PDB entry 7YAX | X-ray diffraction, 2.01 A resolution | chains C and D of the 4 polymer chains in the assembly

Chain C (and D):
Name: Hydroxynitrile lyase
Source organism: Oxidus gracilis
Notes: chain D of this document is another copy of the same molecule, construct and numbering; everything in this record applies to it too
UniProt: A0A2Z5XCT7 (A0A2Z5XCT7_9MYRI); residue numbers follow UniProt; this construct covers 1-184
Amino-acid sequence (184 residues; each row starts with the number of its first residue):
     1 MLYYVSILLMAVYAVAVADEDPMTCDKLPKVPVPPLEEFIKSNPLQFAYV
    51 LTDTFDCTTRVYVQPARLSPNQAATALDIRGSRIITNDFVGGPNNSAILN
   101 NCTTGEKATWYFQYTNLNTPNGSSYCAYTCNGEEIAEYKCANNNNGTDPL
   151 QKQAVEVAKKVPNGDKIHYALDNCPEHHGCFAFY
Not modelled in the structure: 1-21 (chain D: 1-22)
Disulfides: Cys25-Cys130, Cys57-Cys174, Cys126-Cys140

Chain C / chain D interface:
Contacting residue pairs (89; chain C residue first):
  Ile40(C) - Gln64(D)  hydrogen bond (backbone-side chain)
  Lys41(C) - Gln64(D)  hydrogen bond (backbone-side chain)
  Asn43(C) - Gln64(D)  hydrogen bond (backbone-side chain)
  Pro44(C) - Val63(D)
  Pro44(C) - Gln64(D)
  Pro44(C) - Pro65(D)
  Pro44(C) - Ala66(D)
  Val61(C) - Val63(D)  hydrophobic
  Val63(C) - Asn43(D)
  Val63(C) - Pro44(D)
  Gln64(C) - Ile40(D)  hydrogen bond (side chain-backbone)
  Gln64(C) - Lys41(D)  hydrogen bond (side chain-backbone)
  Gln64(C) - Ser42(D)
  Gln64(C) - Asn43(D)  hydrogen bond (side chain-backbone)
  Gln64(C) - Pro44(D)
  Pro65(C) - Pro44(D)
  Ala66(C) - Pro44(D)
  Ala66(C) - Phe181(D)  hydrophobic
  Arg67(C) - Thr119(D)
  Arg67(C) - Pro120(D)  hydrogen bond (side chain-backbone)
  Arg67(C) - Asn121(D)
  Arg67(C) - Gly122(D)
  Arg67(C) - Asn143(D)
  Leu68(C) - Asn143(D)
  Leu68(C) - Asn144(D)
  Leu68(C) - Asn145(D)
  Leu68(C) - Phe181(D)
  Ser69(C) - Phe181(D)
  Pro70(C) - Phe181(D)
  Thr75(C) - Phe183(D)
  Leu77(C) - Phe183(D)  hydrophobic
  Ile79(C) - Leu77(D)  hydrophobic
  Ile79(C) - Ile84(D)  hydrophobic
  Gly81(C) - Ile84(D)
  Ser82(C) - Ser82(D)
  Ser82(C) - Arg83(D)
  Ser82(C) - Ile84(D)  hydrogen bond (backbone-backbone)
  Arg83(C) - Ser82(D)
  Arg83(C) - Ile84(D)
  Ile84(C) - Ile79(D)  hydrophobic
  Ile84(C) - Gly81(D)
  Ile84(C) - Ser82(D)  hydrogen bond (backbone-backbone)
  Ile84(C) - Arg83(D)
  Ile84(C) - Ile84(D)  hydrophobic
  Thr86(C) - Phe183(D)
  Asp88(C) - Gly179(D)
  Asp88(C) - Cys180(D)
  Asp88(C) - Phe181(D)
  Asn100(C) - His178(D)  hydrogen bond (side chain-backbone)
  Asn100(C) - Gly179(D)
  Asn100(C) - Cys180(D)  hydrogen bond
  Asn101(C) - His178(D)
  Cys102(C) - His178(D)
  Cys102(C) - Cys180(D)  disulfide
  Cys102(C) - Phe183(D)  hydrophobic
  Cys102(C) - Tyr184(D)
  Thr103(C) - Ser82(D)
  Thr103(C) - His178(D)  hydrogen bond (backbone-side chain)
  Thr103(C) - Tyr184(D)
  Thr104(C) - His178(D)
  Gly105(C) - His178(D)
  Thr119(C) - Arg67(D)
  Pro120(C) - Arg67(D)  hydrogen bond (backbone-side chain)
  Asn121(C) - Arg67(D)
  Gly122(C) - Arg67(D)
  Asn143(C) - Arg67(D)
  Asn143(C) - Leu68(D)
  Asn144(C) - Leu68(D)
  Asn145(C) - Leu68(D)
  His178(C) - Asn100(D)  hydrogen bond (backbone-side chain)
  His178(C) - Asn101(D)
  His178(C) - Cys102(D)
  His178(C) - Thr103(D)  hydrogen bond (side chain-backbone)
  His178(C) - Gly105(D)
  Gly179(C) - Asp88(D)
  Gly179(C) - Asn100(D)
  Cys180(C) - Asp88(D)
  Cys180(C) - Asn100(D)  hydrogen bond (side chain-backbone)
  Cys180(C) - Cys102(D)  disulfide
  Phe181(C) - Ala66(D)  hydrophobic
  Phe181(C) - Leu68(D)
  Phe181(C) - Ser69(D)
  Phe181(C) - Pro70(D)
  Phe181(C) - Asp88(D)
  Phe183(C) - Thr75(D)
  Phe183(C) - Thr86(D)
  Phe183(C) - Cys102(D)
  Tyr184(C) - Cys102(D)
  Tyr184(C) - Thr103(D)  hydrogen bond (backbone-side chain)
Other interface residues (no listed pair), chain C (43 interface residues in all): Ser42, Ala182
Other interface residues (no listed pair), chain D (43 interface residues in all): Val61, Thr104, Ala182
Disulfides between the chains: Cys102(C)-Cys180(D), Cys180(C)-Cys102(D)

Summary:
Chain C and chain D each contribute 43 residues to their interface, with 2 disulfide bonds and 17 hydrogen
bonds. Polar contacts include Ile40(C)-Gln64(D), Lys41(C)-Gln64(D) and Asn43(C)-Gln64(D).
Chain C and chain D are both Hydroxynitrile lyase (Oxidus gracilis); the structure, Hydroxynitrile lyase from
the millipede,, was determined by X-ray diffraction together with 7YCB, 7YCD, 7YCF and 7YCT from the same
study.
